Entry 6SL5 (electron microscopy, 2.84 A resolution); this record covers chains 5 and 6 of the 19 polymer chains in the assembly.

# Chain 5
Molecule: Lhca5
From: Dunaliella salina
Sequence (202 residues; row label = number of the first residue in the row):
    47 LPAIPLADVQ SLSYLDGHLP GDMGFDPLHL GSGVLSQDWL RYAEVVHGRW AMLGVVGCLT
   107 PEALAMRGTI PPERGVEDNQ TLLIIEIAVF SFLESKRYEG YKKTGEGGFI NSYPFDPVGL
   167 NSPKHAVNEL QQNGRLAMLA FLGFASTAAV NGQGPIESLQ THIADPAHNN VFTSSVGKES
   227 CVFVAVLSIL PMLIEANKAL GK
Metal / ion sites: chlorophyll a Mg site 1 near E90 (its only coordinating residue here); chlorophyll a Mg site 2 near E140 (its only coordinating residue here)
Residues lining bound ligands:
  - 1,2-diacyl-glycerol-3-sn-phosphate (3PH), molecule 1: Q56, L58, L74, H75, L236, I240, N243, K244
  - 1,2-diacyl-glycerol-3-sn-phosphate (3PH), molecule 2: E225, V228, V232
  - chlorophyll b (CHL), molecule 1: I50, P51, L52, M69, F71, F218, V230, L233, S234, P237
  - chlorophyll b (CHL), molecule 2: P117, P118, E119, L129
  - chlorophyll a (CLA), molecule 1: L61, L65, G67, D68, M69, G70, F71, D72, L76, G77, Q83, L86, R87, A89, E90, H93, Q177, R181, M184, L185, L188
  - chlorophyll a (CLA), molecule 2: L76, W85, L86, A89, H93, F187, L188
  - chlorophyll a (CLA), molecule 3: W85, Y88, A89, V92, H93, W96, F136, S137, E140, R143, Y144
  - chlorophyll a (CLA), molecule 4: R95, M98, L99, E152, G154, F155, D162, N167, S168, P169, A172, V173, E175, L176, N179
  - chlorophyll a (CLA), molecule 5: W96, L99, G100, V102, G103, T106, P107, M112, R113, P118
  - chlorophyll a (CLA), molecule 6: W96, P118, E119, V122, E123, D124, L128, I131, E132, V135, F136
  - chlorophyll a (CLA), molecule 7: V102, L105, E175, N179, L182
  - chlorophyll a (CLA), molecule 8: S141, Y144, E145
  - chlorophyll a (CLA), molecule 9: E175, Q178, N179, L182
  - chlorophyll a (CLA), molecule 10: L182, L185, L188, G189, S192, A195, V196, S204, T207, H208, N215, N216, V217, F218, S220, S221
  - chlorophyll a (CLA), molecule 11: A191, S192, A194, A195, E225, S226, F229
  - chlorophyll a (CLA), molecule 12: H208, I209, P212, N216, F218
  - chlorophyll a (CLA), molecule 13: S234, I235, M238
  - lutein (LUT; (3r,3'r,6s)-4,5-didehydro-5,6-dihydro-beta,beta-carotene-3,3'-diol), molecule 1: F71, D72, P73, L76, H93, A97, G100, P118, M184, F187, L188
  - lutein (LUT), molecule 2: R95, W96, L99, E123, F136, L139, E140, R143, F155, I156
  - lutein (LUT), molecule 3: M98, V101, V102, D162, G165, L166, N167, N179, L182, A183, A186, F190, P201, L205
  - lutein (LUT), molecule 4: K224, C227, V228, A231, V232, I235, N243
  - phosphatidylethanolamine (PTY): I116, A191, T193, A194

# Chain 6
Molecule: Lhca6
From: Dunaliella salina
Sequence (178 residues; each row starts with the number of its first residue):
    47 LPDVIPPPHL NGTLPGDSFD PLGLGLNEER LKWSVTMGKT NCRWAMMAVT GIMGQELLGV
   107 PVKWFEAGAA EYDLPVQAQV PILFLVMGFL ETKRFQGFRE SGFINSYPFD PVGLNSPKHA
   167 TKEVKNGRLA MVAFVGFAVQ ALVTRTQPIE GLQKHLADPF GKNITYYLTH TPEVIAGT
Residues lining bound ligands:
  - chlorophyll b (CHL), molecule 1: F111, E112, A113, G114, A115, V122, Q125, L129
  - chlorophyll b (CHL), molecule 2: L131, G134, F135, T138
  - chlorophyll a (CLA), molecule 1: D49, V50, S64, F65
  - chlorophyll a (CLA), molecule 2: L60, G62, D63, S64, F65, D66, L70, G71, L77, S80, V81, M83, G84, N87, R174, M177, V178
  - chlorophyll a (CLA), molecule 3: L68, G69, L70
  - chlorophyll a (CLA), molecule 4: W79, T82, M83, T86, N87, W90, F130, M133, G134, E137, T138, R140, F141
  - chlorophyll a (CLA), molecule 5: S80, M83, N87, F180, V181
  - chlorophyll a (CLA), molecule 6: R89, M92, M93, F149, I150, N151, F155, D156, L160, N161, S162, H165, A166, K168, E169, N172
  - chlorophyll a (CLA), molecule 7: W90, M93, A94, T96, G97, G100, Q101, L104, V106, V108, A113, Y118
  - chlorophyll a (CLA), molecule 8: W90, A113, G114, Y118, L120, Q125, I128, L129, V132, M133
  - chlorophyll a (CLA), molecule 9: H165, K168, N172, L175
  - chlorophyll a (CLA), molecule 10: T167, K168, K171, N172, L175
  - chlorophyll a (CLA), molecule 11: V178, A179, V181, G182, V185, Q186, V189, T190, G197, L198, H201, K208, N209, I210, Y213
  - chlorophyll a (CLA), molecule 12: V189, R191, L214, T217, I221
  - chlorophyll a (CLA), molecule 13: L198, H201, L202, P205, F206, N209, I210
  - dodecyl-alpha-D-maltoside (LMU): W110, F111, E112, V181, A184, A187, L188, R191
  - lutein (LUT; (3r,3'r,6s)-4,5-didehydro-5,6-dihydro-beta,beta-carotene-3,3'-diol), molecule 1: M92, M93, V95, T96, D156, P157, V158, L160, N172, L175, A176, A179, F183, Q186, P194, L198
  - lutein (LUT), molecule 2: Q123, V126, F130
  - violaxanthin (XAT; (3s,5r,6s,3's,5'r,6's)-5,6,5',6'-diepoxy-5,6,5',6'- tetrahydro-beta,beta-carotene-3,3'-diol), molecule 1: D66, P67, L68, G69, L70, N87, W90, A91, A94, I98, Q101, W110, A113, M177, F180, V181
  - violaxanthin (XAT), molecule 2: T86, R89, W90, M93, Y118, D119, E137, R140, I150, N151

# How chain 5 and chain 6 interact
Residue-residue contacts (24; chain 5 residue first):
  L52(5) - T138(6)
  A53(5) - T138(6)
  D54(5) - Q142(6)  hydrogen bond
  D54(5) - R145(6)
  Q56(5) - R145(6)
  A213(5) - D119(6)
  A213(5) - L120(6)  hydrophobic
  A213(5) - P121(6)
  H214(5) - D119(6)  hydrogen bond (side chain-backbone)
  F218(5) - Q123(6)  hydrogen bond (backbone-side chain)
  F218(5) - A124(6)  hydrophobic
  F218(5) - P127(6)  hydrophobic
  T219(5) - P121(6)
  T219(5) - Q123(6)
  K224(5) - Q123(6)
  C227(5) - V126(6)  hydrophobic
  V230(5) - P127(6)  hydrophobic
  V230(5) - L131(6)  hydrophobic
  A231(5) - F130(6)  hydrophobic
  S234(5) - F130(6)  hydrogen bond (side chain-backbone)
  S234(5) - G134(6)
  M238(5) - F141(6)  hydrophobic
  E241(5) - F141(6)
  E241(5) - R145(6)  salt bridge
Other interface residues (no listed pair), chain 5 (18 interface residues in all): N216, G223, I235
Other interface residues (no listed pair), chain 6 (15 interface residues in all): K139

# Summary
Chain 5 and chain 6 form an interface of 18 and 15 residues respectively, with 4 hydrogen bonds and 1 salt
bridge. Among the polar pairs are E241(5)-R145(6), D54(5)-Q142(6) and H214(5)-D119(6).
Chain 5 is Lhca5 and chain 6 is Lhca6, both from Dunaliella salina; the structure, Dunaliella Photosystem I
Supercomplex, was determined by electron microscopy (same publication as 6YXR).
